8KEE - chains F and X of the 36 polymer chains in the assembly; structure by electron microscopy, 3.26 A resolution.

# Chain F
Protein: sheath
Organism: unclassified Caudoviricetes
Chain sequence (506 residues; each row starts with the number of its first residue):
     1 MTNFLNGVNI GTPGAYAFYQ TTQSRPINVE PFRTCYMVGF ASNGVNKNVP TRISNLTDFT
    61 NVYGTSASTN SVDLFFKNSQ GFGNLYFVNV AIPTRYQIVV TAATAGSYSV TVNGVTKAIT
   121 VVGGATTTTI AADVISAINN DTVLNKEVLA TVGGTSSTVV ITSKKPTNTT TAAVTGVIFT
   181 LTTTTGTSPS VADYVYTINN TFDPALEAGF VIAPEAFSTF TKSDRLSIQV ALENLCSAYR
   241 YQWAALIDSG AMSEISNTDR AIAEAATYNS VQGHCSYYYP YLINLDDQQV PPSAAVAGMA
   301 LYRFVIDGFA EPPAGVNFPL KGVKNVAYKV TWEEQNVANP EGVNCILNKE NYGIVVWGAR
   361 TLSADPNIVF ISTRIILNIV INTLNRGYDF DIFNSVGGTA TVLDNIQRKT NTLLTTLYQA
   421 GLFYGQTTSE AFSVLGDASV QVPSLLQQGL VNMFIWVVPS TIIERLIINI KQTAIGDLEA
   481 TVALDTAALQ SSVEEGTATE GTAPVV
Disordered / not traced: 1, 506

# Chain X
Protein: tube
Organism: unclassified Caudoviricetes
Chain sequence (167 residues; each row starts with the number of its first residue):
     1 MAVSKRPFSI NSFAVNLNIG NFVDARYWSK CSKIEKTYNT GEYSDGQSNI IYTLPGAIKY
    61 PEVVLSKAFS PGDEELINRL IAVNSDPIAW VTVFIQPMYR DGYYNVPQGG KIILEFCTVA
   121 RATPINEIDT IGSNAAMFEC ALNPSRIRSD GGNINWWSEP AAQVAEF
Disordered / not traced: 164-167

# Chain F / chain X interface
Pairs across the interface - 6 pairs, chain F then chain X:
  Tyr418(F) - Met1(X)  hydrophobic
  Tyr418(F) - Ala2(X)
  Gln419(F) - Ala2(X)
  Gln419(F) - Val3(X)  hydrogen bond (side chain-backbone)
  Gln419(F) - Ser4(X)
  Gly425(F) - Met1(X)
Other interface residues (no listed pair), chain F (4 interface residues in all): Gln426

# In short
Chain F and chain X each contribute 4 residues to their interface, with 1 hydrogen bond. Its one
hydrogen-bonded contact is Gln419(F)-Val3(X).
Chain F is sheath and chain X is tube, both from unclassified Caudoviricetes; the structure, Cyanophage A-1(L)
sheath-tube, was determined by electron microscopy together with 8KEA, 8KEC, 8KEF and 8KEG from the same
study.
